9GDI - chains A and B; structure by X-ray diffraction, 2.81 A resolution.

# Chain A
Name: Phosphatidylinositol 4,5-bisphosphate 3-kinase catalytic subunit delta isoform
From: Homo sapiens
Notes: EC 2.7.1.137, 2.7.1.153
UniProt: O00329 (PK3CD_HUMAN); residue numbers follow UniProt; this construct covers 1-1044
Sequence (1044 residues; each row starts with the number of its first residue):
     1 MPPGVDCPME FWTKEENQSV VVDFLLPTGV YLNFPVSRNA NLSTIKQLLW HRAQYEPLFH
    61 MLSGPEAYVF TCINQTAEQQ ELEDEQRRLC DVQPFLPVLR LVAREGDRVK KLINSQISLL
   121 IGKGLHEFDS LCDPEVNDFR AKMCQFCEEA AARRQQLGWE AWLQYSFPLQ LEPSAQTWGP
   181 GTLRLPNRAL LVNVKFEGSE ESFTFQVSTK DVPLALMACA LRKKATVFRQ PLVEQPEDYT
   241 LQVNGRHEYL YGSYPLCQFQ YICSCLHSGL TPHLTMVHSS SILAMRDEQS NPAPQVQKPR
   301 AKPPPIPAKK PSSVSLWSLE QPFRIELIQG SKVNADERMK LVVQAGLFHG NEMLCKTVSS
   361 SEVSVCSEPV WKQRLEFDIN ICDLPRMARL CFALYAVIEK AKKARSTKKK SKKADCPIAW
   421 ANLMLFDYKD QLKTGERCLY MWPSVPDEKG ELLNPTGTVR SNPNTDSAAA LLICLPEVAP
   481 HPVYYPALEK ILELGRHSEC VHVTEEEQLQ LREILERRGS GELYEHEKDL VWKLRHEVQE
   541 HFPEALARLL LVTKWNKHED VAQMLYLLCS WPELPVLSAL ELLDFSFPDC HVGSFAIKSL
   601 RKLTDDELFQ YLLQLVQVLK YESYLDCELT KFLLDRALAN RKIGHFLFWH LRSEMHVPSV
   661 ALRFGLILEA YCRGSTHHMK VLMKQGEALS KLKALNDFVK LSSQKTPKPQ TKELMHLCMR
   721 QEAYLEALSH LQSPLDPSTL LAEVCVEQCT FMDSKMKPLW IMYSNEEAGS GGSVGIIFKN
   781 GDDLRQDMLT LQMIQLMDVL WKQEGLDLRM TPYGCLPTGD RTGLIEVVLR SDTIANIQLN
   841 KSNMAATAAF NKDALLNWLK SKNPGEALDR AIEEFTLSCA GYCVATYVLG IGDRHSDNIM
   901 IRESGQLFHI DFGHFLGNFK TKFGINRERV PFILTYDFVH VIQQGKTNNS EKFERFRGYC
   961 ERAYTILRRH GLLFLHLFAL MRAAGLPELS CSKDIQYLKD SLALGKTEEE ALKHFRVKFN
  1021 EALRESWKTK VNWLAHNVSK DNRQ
Not modelled in the structure: 1-16, 176-184, 229-233, 288-312, 402-414, 499-504, 518-523, 840-851, 919-924, 1031-1044
Ligand contacts: A1IJ1 (3-[(1S)-1-[4-azanyl-3-(3-fluoranyl-5-oxidanyl-phenyl)pyrazolo[3,4-d]pyrimidin-1-yl]ethyl]-4-(1-methyl-3,6-dihydro-2H-pyridin-4-yl)isochromen-1-one): Thr750, Phe751, Met752, Pro758, Trp760, Ile777, Lys779, Asp787, Leu791, Tyr813, Ile825, Glu826, Val827, Val828, Ser831, Asp832, Asn836, Met900, Ile910, Asp911
Swiss-Prot annotation at these positions:
  - region: Phe751 to Lys757 (G-loop), Gly890 to Asn898 (Catalytic loop), His909 to Thr935 (Activation loop)
  - modified residue: Tyr524 (Phosphotyrosine), Ser1039 (Phosphoserine)
  - natural variant: Gln721 to Gln1044 (deletion: In ROCHIS), Glu1021 (E1021K: In IMD14A)
  - mutagenesis: Arg894 (R894P: Abolishes lipid and protein kinase activities), Ser1039 (S1039A: Abolishes autophosphorylation, no effect on lipid kinase activity; S1039D/E: Abolishes autophosphorylation, reduced lipid kinase activity)

# Chain B
Name: Phosphatidylinositol 3-kinase regulatory subunit alpha
From: Bos taurus
UniProt: P23727 (P85A_BOVIN); residue numbers follow UniProt; this construct covers 431-600
Sequence (170 residues; numbered 431 to 600; the number before each row is that of its first residue):
   431 YQQDQVVKED NIEAVGKKLH EYNTQFQEKS REYDRLYEDY TRTSQEIQMK RTAIEAFNET
   491 IKIFEEQCQT QERYSKEYIE KFKREGNETE IQRIMHNYEK LKSRISEIVD SRRRLEEDLK
   551 KQAAEYREID KRMNSIKPDL IQLRKTRDQY LMWLTQKGVR QKKLNEWLGN
Not modelled in the structure: 431-439, 600
Swiss-Prot annotation at these positions:
  - modified residue (Phosphotyrosine): Tyr467, Tyr580

# Interface between chain A and chain B
Residue-residue contacts - 75 pairs, chain A then chain B:
  Asp23(A) - Arg534(B)  salt bridge
  Leu25(A) - Ile493(B)  hydrophobic
  Leu25(A) - Phe494(B)  hydrophobic
  Leu25(A) - Gln497(B)
  Leu25(A) - Leu531(B)  hydrophobic
  Leu26(A) - Gln497(B)  hydrogen bond (backbone-side chain)
  Pro27(A) - Thr500(B)
  Thr28(A) - Tyr504(B)
  Gly29(A) - Gln497(B)  hydrogen bond (backbone-side chain)
  Gly29(A) - Thr500(B)
  Gly29(A) - Gln501(B)
  Val30(A) - Gln497(B)  hydrogen bond (backbone-side chain)
  Val30(A) - Asn527(B)
  Tyr31(A) - Asn527(B)  hydrogen bond (backbone-side chain)
  Tyr31(A) - Lys530(B)
  Tyr31(A) - Leu531(B)
  Tyr31(A) - Arg534(B)
  Tyr55(A) - Arg523(B)  hydrogen bond (backbone-side chain)
  Glu56(A) - Arg523(B)
  Pro57(A) - Arg523(B)
  Pro57(A) - Ile524(B)  hydrophobic
  Leu58(A) - Tyr504(B)  hydrophobic
  Leu58(A) - Tyr508(B)  hydrophobic
  Met61(A) - Tyr504(B)
  Met61(A) - Tyr508(B)  hydrophobic
  Ile73(A) - Ala486(B)
  Ile73(A) - Glu489(B)
  Ile73(A) - Thr490(B)
  Ala77(A) - Thr482(B)
  Ala77(A) - Ala486(B)
  Ala77(A) - Glu489(B)
  Gln79(A) - Ile493(B)
  Phe95(A) - Ala483(B)
  Phe95(A) - Ala486(B)  hydrophobic
  Phe95(A) - Phe487(B)  hydrophobic
  Leu96(A) - Phe487(B)  hydrophobic
  Leu96(A) - Thr490(B)
  Val98(A) - Phe494(B)  hydrophobic
  Arg100(A) - Ile493(B)
  Arg100(A) - Glu496(B)  salt bridge
  Arg100(A) - Gln497(B)
  His126(A) - Glu485(B)  salt bridge
  Glu127(A) - Thr482(B)
  Lys332(A) - Arg557(B)
  Asn334(A) - Arg557(B)  hydrogen bond
  Asn334(A) - Asp560(B)  hydrogen bond
  Asn334(A) - Lys561(B)
  Asn334(A) - Asn564(B)  hydrogen bond (backbone-side chain)
  Ala335(A) - Lys561(B)
  Ser367(A) - Arg557(B)  hydrogen bond
  Asp415(A) - Ile571(B)
  Cys416(A) - Asn564(B)  hydrogen bond (side chain-backbone)
  Cys416(A) - Pro568(B)
  Pro417(A) - Lys567(B)  hydrogen bond (backbone-side chain)
  Pro417(A) - Ile571(B)
  Ile418(A) - Asn564(B)
  Ile418(A) - Lys567(B)  hydrogen bond (backbone-side chain)
  Pro443(A) - Tyr470(B)
  Ser444(A) - Tyr463(B)  hydrogen bond (backbone-side chain)
  Ser444(A) - Lys567(B)  hydrogen bond (backbone-side chain)
  Val445(A) - Tyr463(B)
  Val445(A) - Tyr467(B)  hydrophobic
  Pro446(A) - Tyr463(B)
  Pro446(A) - Leu570(B)  hydrophobic
  Pro446(A) - Arg574(B)
  Asp447(A) - Arg574(B)  hydrogen bond (backbone-side chain)
  Pro463(A) - Arg481(B)
  Asn464(A) - Arg481(B)
  Asn464(A) - Tyr556(B)
  Thr465(A) - Arg481(B)
  Asp466(A) - Arg481(B)
  Ser467(A) - Ala553(B)
  Ser467(A) - Tyr556(B)
  Ala468(A) - Tyr556(B)
  Asp820(A) - Gln475(B)
Interface residues without a listed pair, chain A (49 interface residues in all): Thr71, Lys123, Val333, Asp336, Glu448, His656, Asn926
Interface residues without a listed pair, chain B (43 interface residues in all): Ser474, Ile477, Gln478, Ile538, Ser565, Leu598

# Overview
49 residues of chain A and 43 residues of chain B are in contact, with 15 hydrogen bonds and 3 salt bridges.
Polar contacts include Asp23(A)-Arg534(B), Arg100(A)-Glu496(B) and His126(A)-Glu485(B). Chain A binds compound
A1IJ1. Curated annotation (UniProt) lists 2 mutagenesis sites on chain A.
Here chain A is Phosphatidylinositol 4,5-bisphosphate 3-kinase catalytic subunit delta isoform (Homo sapiens)
and chain B is Phosphatidylinositol 3-kinase regulatory subunit alpha (Bos taurus). Entry 9GDI (Human
pi3kdelta in complex with isocumarin inhibitor 10) was determined by X-ray diffraction together with 9GCF and
9GG9 from the same study.
